2R6A - chains B and C of the 3 polymer chains in the assembly; structure by X-ray diffraction, 2.90 A resolution.

== Chain B ==
Name: Replicative helicase
Organism: Geobacillus stearothermophilus
UniProtKB: Q9X4C9 (Q9X4C9_BACST); numbering as in UniProt (aligned over 1-454)
Amino-acid sequence (454 residues; numbered 1 to 454; the number before each row is that of its first residue):
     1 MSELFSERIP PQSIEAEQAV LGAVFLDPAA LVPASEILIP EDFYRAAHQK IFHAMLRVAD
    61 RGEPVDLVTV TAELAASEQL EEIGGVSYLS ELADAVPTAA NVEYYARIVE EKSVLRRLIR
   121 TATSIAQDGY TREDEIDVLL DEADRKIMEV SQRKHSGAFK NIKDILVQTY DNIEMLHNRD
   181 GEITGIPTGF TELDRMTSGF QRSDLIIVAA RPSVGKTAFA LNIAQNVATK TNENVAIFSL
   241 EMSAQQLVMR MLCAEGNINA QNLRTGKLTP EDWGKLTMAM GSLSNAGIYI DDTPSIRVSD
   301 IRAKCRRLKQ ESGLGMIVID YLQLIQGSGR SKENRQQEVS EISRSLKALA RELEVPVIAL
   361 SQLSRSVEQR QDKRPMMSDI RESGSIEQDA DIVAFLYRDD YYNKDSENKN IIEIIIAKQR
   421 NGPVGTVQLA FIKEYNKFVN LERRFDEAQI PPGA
Unresolved in the structure: 1-8, 175-182, 326-337, 364-388, 397-410, 442-454
Curated features (UniProtKB/Swiss-Prot):
  - region: Lys163 to Leu176 (Linker helix)
  - active site: Glu241 (Nucleophile)
  - binding site (ATP): Ser213, Gly215, Lys216, Thr217, Ala218, Arg250, Gln362, Lys418, Gln419, Arg420
  - binding site (ssDNA): Arg381, Glu382, Gly384
  - site: Gln362 (Gamma-phosphate sensor)
  - mutagenesis: Lys216 (K216A: Loss of helicase activity, reduced ATPase activity, still forms homohexamers, ATPase not activated by DnaG primase, still interacts with DnaG, almost complete loss of ssDNA-binding), Thr217 (T217A: Loss of helicase and ATPase activity, still interacts with DnaG, complete loss of ssDNA-binding. No longer forms a complex with DNA clamp loader subunit tau), Glu241 (E241A: Loss of helicase activity, reduced ATPase activity, ATPase partially activated by DnaG primase, 4-fold decreased ssDNA-binding), Asp320 (D320A/N: Loss of helicase and ATPase activity, still interacts with DnaG, 4- to 15-fold decreased ssDNA-binding), Gln362 (Q362A: Partial loss of helicase and ATPase activities, ATPase and helicase partially activated by DnaG primase, wild-type ss- and dsDNA binding ...)

== Chain C ==
Name: DnaG Primase, Helicase Binding Domain
Organism: Geobacillus stearothermophilus
Notes: EC 2.7.7.-; fragment: Helicase Binding Domain
UniProtKB: Q9X4D0 (PRIM_BACST); residue numbers follow UniProt; this construct covers 455-597
Amino-acid sequence (143 residues; row label = number of the first residue in the row):
   455 KLLPAFQNAE RLLLAHMMRS RDVALVVQER IGGRFNIEEH RALAAYIYAF YEEGHEADPG
   515 ALISRIPGEL QPLASELSLL LIADDVSEQE LEDYIRHVLN RPKWLMLKVK EQEKTEAERR
   575 KDFLTAARIA KEMIEMKKML SSS
Unresolved in the structure: 596-597
Differences from the reference sequence: conflict Glu530 (Asp in Q9X4D0), Leu531 (Val in Q9X4D0)
Modified positions: Mse471, Mse472, Mse560, Mse587, Mse590, Mse593 (selenomethionine; parent Met)

== Chain B / chain C interface ==
Residue-residue contacts (26):
  Ser13(B) - Leu535(C)
  Gln18(B) - Leu456(C)
  Glu91(B) - Lys455(C)
  Glu91(B) - Leu456(C)
  Asp94(B) - Pro458(C)
  Asp94(B) - Ala459(C)  hydrogen bond (backbone-backbone)
  Ala95(B) - Leu456(C)  hydrophobic
  Ala95(B) - Leu457(C)
  Ala95(B) - Ala459(C)
  Ala95(B) - Asn462(C)  hydrogen bond (backbone-side chain)
  Val96(B) - Ala459(C)
  Pro97(B) - Ala459(C)
  Pro97(B) - Ala463(C)  hydrophobic
  Pro97(B) - Asp547(C)
  Pro97(B) - Tyr548(C)  hydrophobic
  Pro97(B) - His551(C)  hydrogen bond (backbone-side chain)
  Thr98(B) - Asp547(C)  hydrogen bond
  Thr98(B) - Tyr548(C)
  Ala100(B) - Gln543(C)
  Asn101(B) - Glu544(C)
  Asn101(B) - Tyr548(C)
  Tyr104(B) - Leu535(C)
  Tyr104(B) - Ile536(C)
  Tyr104(B) - Ala537(C)  hydrogen bond (side chain-backbone)
  Tyr105(B) - Leu535(C)
  Ile108(B) - Leu535(C)  hydrophobic
Interface residues without a listed pair, chain B (17 interface residues in all): Glu15, Ala16, Leu92, Ala99
Interface residues without a listed pair, chain C (17 interface residues in all): Leu466, Leu534

== In short ==
Chain B and chain C each contribute 17 residues to their interface; the contacts include 5 hydrogen bonds.
Among the polar pairs are Ala95(B)-Asn462(C), Pro97(B)-His551(C) and Thr98(B)-Asp547(C). From UniProt:
active-site residue Glu241(B), 10 ATP-binding residues, 3 ssDNA-binding residues and 5 mutagenesis sites on
chain B.
Here chain B is Replicative helicase and chain C is DnaG Primase, Helicase Binding Domain, both from
Geobacillus stearothermophilus. Entry 2R6A (Crystal Form BH1) was determined by X-ray diffraction (same
publication as 2R6C, 2R6D and 2R6E).
